PDB entry 6ESF | electron microscopy, 3.70 A resolution | chains E and J of the 10 polymer chains in the assembly

[Chain E]
Name: Histone H3.2
From: Xenopus laevis
UniProt: P84233 (H32_XENLA); residues 1-135 here correspond to UniProt positions 2-136 (UniProt number = residue number + 1)
Amino-acid sequence (135 residues; each row starts with the number of its first residue):
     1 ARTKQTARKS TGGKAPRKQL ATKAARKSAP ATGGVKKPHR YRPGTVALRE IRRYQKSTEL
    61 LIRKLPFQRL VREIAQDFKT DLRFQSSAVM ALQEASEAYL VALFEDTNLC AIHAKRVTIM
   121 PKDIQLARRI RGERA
Unresolved in the structure: 1-36, 135
Sequence notes: variant Ala102 (Gly103 in P84233)
Curated features (UniProtKB/Swiss-Prot):
  - modified residue: Arg2 (Asymmetric dimethylarginine), Thr3 (Phosphothreonine), Lys4 (Allysine), Gln5 (5-glutamyl dopamine), Thr6 (Phosphothreonine), Arg8 (Citrulline), Lys9 (N6,N6,N6-trimethyllysine), Ser10 (ADP-ribosylserine), Thr11 (Phosphothreonine), Lys14 (N6-(2-hydroxyisobutyryl)lysine), Arg17 (Asymmetric dimethylarginine), Lys18 (N6-(2-hydroxyisobutyryl)lysine), Lys23 (N6-(2-hydroxyisobutyryl)lysine), Arg26 (Citrulline), Lys27 (N6,N6,N6-trimethyllysine), Ser28 (ADP-ribosylserine), Lys36 (N6,N6,N6-trimethyllysine), Lys37 (N6-methyllysine), Tyr41 (Phosphotyrosine), Lys56 (N6,N6,N6-trimethyllysine) and 8 more in UniProt
  - lipidation: Cys110 (S-palmitoyl cysteine)

[Chain J]
Molecule: 147-nt DNA strand
From: synthetic construct
Sequence (147 nucleotides; numbered -73 to 73; the number before each row is that of its first residue; numbers below 1 keep their minus sign (DC-73 is residue -73)):
   -73 CTGGAGAATC CCGGTGCCGA GGCCGCTCAA TTGGTCGTAG ACAGCTCTAG CACCGCTTAA
   -13 ACGCACGTAC GCGCTGTCCC CCGCGTTTTA ACCGCCAAGG GGATTACTCC CTAGTCTCCA
    47 GGCACGTGTC AGATATATAC ATCCTGT

[How chain E and chain J interact]
Pairs across the interface - 17 pairs, chain E then chain J:
  Tyr41(E) - DC70(J)  sugar contact
  Arg42(E) - DC70(J)  sugar contact
  Arg42(E) - DT71(J)  salt bridge to the phosphate
  Pro43(E) - DA-5(J)  sugar contact
  Thr45(E) - DC70(J)  hydrogen bond to the phosphate
  Arg63(E) - DA-13(J)  phosphate contact
  Arg72(E) - DC-23(J)  salt bridge to the phosphate
  Arg83(E) - DC-23(J)  phosphate contact
  Phe84(E) - DG-24(J)  sugar contact
  Phe84(E) - DC-23(J)  hydrogen bond to the phosphate
  Gln85(E) - DG-24(J)  phosphate contact
  Arg116(E) - DG-3(J)  phosphate contact
  Arg116(E) - DC-2(J)  salt bridge to the phosphate
  Val117(E) - DG-3(J)  hydrogen bond to the phosphate
  Thr118(E) - DC-4(J)  hydrogen bond to the phosphate
  Thr118(E) - DG-3(J)  hydrogen bond to the phosphate
  Met120(E) - DC-2(J)  phosphate contact
Interface residues without a listed pair, chain E (16 interface residues in all): Arg40, Leu82, Lys115
Interface residues without a listed pair, chain J (10 interface residues in all): DC69

[Overview]
16 residues of chain E face 10 of chain J across their interface; the contacts include 5 hydrogen bonds and 3
salt bridges. Polar contacts include Thr45(E)-DC70(J), Phe84(E)-DC-23(J) and Val117(E)-DG-3(J).
Here chain E is Histone H3.2 (Xenopus laevis) and chain J is a 147-nt DNA strand (synthetic construct). Entry
6ESF (Nucleosome : Class 1) was determined by electron microscopy, deposited together with 6ESG, 6ESH and
6ESI.
